Entry 4OB3 (X-ray diffraction, 1.92 A resolution); this record covers chains A and B.

# Chain A
Protein: Cobalt-containing nitrile hydratase subunit alpha
From: Pseudonocardia thermophila
Notes: EC 4.2.1.84; fragment: Nitrile hydratase alpha subunit
Reference sequence: Q7SID2 (NHAA_PSETH); residues 1-204 here = UniProt positions 1-204
Amino-acid sequence (211 residues; row label = number of the first residue in the row):
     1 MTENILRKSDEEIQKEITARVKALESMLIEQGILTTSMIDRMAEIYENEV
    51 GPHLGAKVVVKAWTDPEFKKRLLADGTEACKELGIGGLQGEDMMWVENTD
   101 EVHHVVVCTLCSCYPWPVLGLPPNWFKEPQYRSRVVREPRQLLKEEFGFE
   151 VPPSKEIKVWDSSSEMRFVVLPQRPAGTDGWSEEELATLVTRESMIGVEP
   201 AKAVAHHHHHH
Not modelled in the structure: 1, 206-211
Sequence notes: expression tag (205-211)
Modified positions: C111 (3-sulfinoalanine; CSD); C113 (s-hydroxycysteine; CSO)
UniProt features mapped onto this chain:
  - binding site (Co(2+)): C108, C111, S112, C113
  - modified residue: C111 (Cysteine sulfinic acid (-SO2H)), C113 (Cysteine sulfenic acid (-SOH))
Metal / ion sites: Co2+: S112, C113
What the authors report for this chain:
  - Co2+ coordination: C111, C113
  - post-translational modification sites: C111, C113

# Chain B
Protein: Cobalt-containing nitrile hydratase subunit beta
From: Pseudonocardia thermophila
Notes: EC 4.2.1.84; fragment: Nitrile hydratase beta subunit
Reference sequence: Q7SID3 (NHAB_PSETH); numbering as in UniProt (aligned over 1-233)
Amino-acid sequence (233 residues; row label = number of the first residue in the row):
     1 MNGVYDVGGTDGLGPINRPADEPVFRAEWEKVAFAMFPATFRAGFMGLDE
    51 FRFGIEQMNPAEYLESPYYWHWIRTYIHHGVRTGKIDLEELERRTQYYRE
   101 NPDAPLPEHEQKPELIEFVNQAVYGGLPASREVDRPPKFKEGDVVRFSTA
   151 SPKGHARRARYVRGKTGTVVKHHGAYIYPDTAGNGLGECPEHLYTVRFTA
   201 QELWGPEGDPNSSVYYDCWEPYIELVDTKAAAA
Not modelled in the structure: 230-233

# How chain A and chain B interact
Contacting residue pairs (195):
  N4(A) - E65(B)  hydrogen bond
  R7(A) - E65(B)  salt bridge
  Q14(A) - W29(B)  hydrogen bond
  Q14(A) - P67(B)
  E16(A) - R99(B)  salt bridge
  I17(A) - W29(B)  hydrophobic
  I17(A) - P67(B)  hydrophobic
  I17(A) - W70(B)  hydrophobic
  T18(A) - W29(B)
  A19(A) - T95(B)
  A19(A) - R99(B)
  R20(A) - W70(B)
  R20(A) - T95(B)
  V21(A) - W29(B)  hydrophobic
  V21(A) - V32(B)  hydrophobic
  V21(A) - M36(B)
  V21(A) - I73(B)  hydrophobic
  K22(A) - Y98(B)
  K22(A) - P102(B)  hydrogen bond (side chain-backbone)
  K22(A) - A104(B)  hydrogen bond (side chain-backbone)
  K22(A) - L106(B)
  A23(A) - L91(B)
  A23(A) - R94(B)
  A23(A) - T95(B)
  A23(A) - Y98(B)
  L24(A) - M36(B)  hydrophobic
  L24(A) - Y76(B)  hydrophobic
  L24(A) - L91(B)
  E25(A) - V32(B)
  E25(A) - M36(B)
  E25(A) - L106(B)
  S26(A) - R94(B)  hydrogen bond
  S26(A) - Y98(B)
  S26(A) - P107(B)
  M27(A) - D87(B)
  M27(A) - E90(B)
  M27(A) - L91(B)  hydrophobic
  M27(A) - R94(B)
  L28(A) - M36(B)  hydrophobic
  L28(A) - T40(B)
  L28(A) - F45(B)  hydrophobic
  L28(A) - I86(B)  hydrophobic
  I29(A) - L106(B)  hydrophobic
  I29(A) - P107(B)
  I29(A) - H109(B)
  E30(A) - R94(B)  salt bridge
  E30(A) - P107(B)
  Q31(A) - F45(B)
  Q31(A) - K85(B)  hydrogen bond (side chain-backbone)
  Q31(A) - I86(B)
  G32(A) - K112(B)  hydrogen bond (backbone-side chain)
  I33(A) - A39(B)
  I33(A) - A43(B)  hydrophobic
  I33(A) - F45(B)  hydrophobic
  I33(A) - L115(B)
  L34(A) - M36(B)  hydrophobic
  L34(A) - A39(B)  hydrophobic
  T35(A) - H109(B)
  T35(A) - E110(B)
  T35(A) - Q111(B)
  T35(A) - L115(B)
  T36(A) - H109(B)  hydrogen bond (backbone-side chain)
  T36(A) - Q111(B)  hydrogen bond
  S37(A) - Q111(B)  hydrogen bond
  S37(A) - I116(B)
  M38(A) - A39(B)
  M38(A) - L115(B)  hydrophobic
  M38(A) - I116(B)
  M38(A) - V119(B)  hydrophobic
  I39(A) - A35(B)  hydrophobic
  R41(A) - V119(B)
  R41(A) - N120(B)  hydrogen bond
  M42(A) - F34(B)  hydrophobic
  M42(A) - A35(B)  hydrophobic
  M42(A) - P38(B)  hydrophobic
  M42(A) - V119(B)  hydrophobic
  A43(A) - F25(B)  hydrophobic
  A43(A) - K31(B)
  I45(A) - V119(B)  hydrophobic
  I45(A) - N120(B)
  I45(A) - V123(B)  hydrophobic
  Y46(A) - V24(B)
  Y46(A) - F34(B)  hydrophobic
  Y46(A) - V123(B)
  E47(A) - F25(B)
  E47(A) - K31(B)  salt bridge
  E49(A) - Y124(B)  hydrogen bond
  V50(A) - Y124(B)
  G86(A) - V123(B)
  G86(A) - Y124(B)
  G87(A) - V123(B)
  G87(A) - Y124(B)
  G87(A) - G126(B)
  L88(A) - A122(B)
  L88(A) - V123(B)  hydrogen bond (backbone-backbone)
  L88(A) - G126(B)
  L88(A) - L127(B)  hydrophobic
  Q89(A) - L48(B)
  E91(A) - G126(B)
  E91(A) - L127(B)  hydrogen bond (side chain-backbone)
  E91(A) - P128(B)
  D92(A) - Y176(B)  hydrogen bond
  M94(A) - H173(B)
  T109(A) - Y5(B)
  T109(A) - V7(B)
  T109(A) - G8(B)
  T109(A) - Y161(B)
  L110(A) - Y5(B)
  L110(A) - D6(B)
  L110(A) - R157(B)
  L110(A) - Y216(B)
  C111(A) - R52(B)
  C111(A) - R157(B)
  S112(A) - Y68(B)  hydrogen bond
  C113(A) - R52(B)
  W116(A) - F34(B)  hydrophobic
  L121(A) - V24(B)  hydrophobic
  L121(A) - F25(B)  hydrophobic
  L121(A) - F34(B)  hydrophobic
  L121(A) - Y69(B)
  P123(A) - E22(B)
  N124(A) - E22(B)  hydrogen bond (backbone-side chain)
  N124(A) - R26(B)  hydrogen bond
  N124(A) - Y68(B)
  W125(A) - I16(B)  hydrophobic
  W125(A) - N17(B)
  W125(A) - R18(B)
  K127(A) - Y68(B)
  E128(A) - N17(B)
  P129(A) - L13(B)
  P129(A) - L64(B)
  Q130(A) - L13(B)  hydrogen bond (side chain-backbone)
  Q130(A) - G14(B)
  Q130(A) - P15(B)
  Q130(A) - I16(B)
  Y131(A) - I16(B)
  R132(A) - Y5(B)  hydrogen bond (side chain-backbone)
  R132(A) - V7(B)
  R132(A) - Y63(B)  hydrogen bond
  S133(A) - V7(B)
  S133(A) - G8(B)
  S133(A) - G9(B)  hydrogen bond (backbone-backbone)
  S133(A) - T10(B)  hydrogen bond (side chain-backbone)
  S133(A) - L13(B)
  V136(A) - G8(B)
  V136(A) - G9(B)
  V136(A) - Y161(B)
  V136(A) - W204(B)  hydrogen bond (backbone-side chain)
  V136(A) - V214(B)
  R137(A) - G9(B)
  R137(A) - D11(B)  salt bridge
  R137(A) - W204(B)
  P139(A) - S212(B)
  R140(A) - D209(B)  salt bridge
  R140(A) - N211(B)  hydrogen bond (side chain-backbone)
  E146(A) - I16(B)
  E146(A) - R18(B)  salt bridge
  F147(A) - R18(B)
  P153(A) - N211(B)  hydrogen bond (backbone-side chain)
  S154(A) - N211(B)  hydrogen bond (backbone-side chain)
  K155(A) - N211(B)
  E156(A) - R197(B)  salt bridge
  E156(A) - N211(B)
  E156(A) - S213(B)
  I157(A) - N211(B)  hydrogen bond (backbone-backbone)
  I157(A) - S212(B)  hydrogen bond (backbone-side chain)
  I157(A) - S213(B)  hydrogen bond (backbone-backbone)
  K158(A) - R197(B)
  K158(A) - S213(B)
  K158(A) - Y215(B)  hydrogen bond
  V159(A) - S213(B)  hydrogen bond (backbone-backbone)
  V159(A) - V214(B)
  V159(A) - Y215(B)  hydrogen bond (backbone-backbone)
  W160(A) - T195(B)
  W160(A) - Y215(B)  hydrophobic
  D161(A) - Y161(B)  hydrogen bond
  D161(A) - Y215(B)  hydrogen bond (backbone-backbone)
  D161(A) - Y216(B)
  S162(A) - R157(B)
  S163(A) - R157(B)  hydrogen bond (backbone-side chain)
  S163(A) - Y216(B)
  S163(A) - D217(B)  hydrogen bond (side chain-backbone)
  S163(A) - W219(B)
  S164(A) - L193(B)
  S164(A) - D217(B)  hydrogen bond
  S164(A) - W219(B)
  E165(A) - L48(B)
  E165(A) - R52(B)  salt bridge
  E165(A) - A129(B)
  M166(A) - H173(B)
  M166(A) - Y176(B)
  M166(A) - L193(B)  hydrophobic
  M166(A) - D217(B)
  R167(A) - R52(B)
  F168(A) - D217(B)
Other interface residues (no listed pair), chain A (86 interface residues in all): T2, I13, C108, L142, E199
Other interface residues (no listed pair), chain B (93 interface residues in all): A27, W72, R74, I77, D103, F118, G125, A159, K171

# In short
86 residues of chain A and 93 residues of chain B are in contact, with 38 hydrogen bonds and 9 salt bridges.
Among the polar pairs are R7(A)-E65(B), E16(A)-R99(B) and E30(A)-R94(B). From UniProt: 4 Co2+-binding residues
on chain A. The paper reports Co2+ coordination by C111(A) and C113(A); modification sites C111(A) and
C113(A).
Here chain A is Cobalt-containing nitrile hydratase subunit alpha and chain B is Cobalt-containing nitrile
hydratase subunit beta, both from Pseudonocardia thermophila. Entry 4OB3 (Crystal Structure of Nitrile
Hydratase from Pseudonocardia thermophila : A Reference Structure to Boronic Acid Inhibition ...) was
determined by X-ray diffraction together with 4OB0, 4OB1 and 4OB2 from the same study.
